PDB entry 3E6Y | X-ray diffraction, 2.50 A resolution | chains A and B of the 4 polymer chains in the assembly

Chain A (and B):
Molecule: 14-3-3-like protein C
Source organism: Nicotiana tabacum
Notes: chain B of this document is another copy of the same molecule, construct and numbering; everything in this record applies to it too
UniProt: P93343 (1433C_TOBAC); numbering as in UniProt (aligned over 1-260)
Chain sequence (260 residues; each row starts with the number of its first residue):
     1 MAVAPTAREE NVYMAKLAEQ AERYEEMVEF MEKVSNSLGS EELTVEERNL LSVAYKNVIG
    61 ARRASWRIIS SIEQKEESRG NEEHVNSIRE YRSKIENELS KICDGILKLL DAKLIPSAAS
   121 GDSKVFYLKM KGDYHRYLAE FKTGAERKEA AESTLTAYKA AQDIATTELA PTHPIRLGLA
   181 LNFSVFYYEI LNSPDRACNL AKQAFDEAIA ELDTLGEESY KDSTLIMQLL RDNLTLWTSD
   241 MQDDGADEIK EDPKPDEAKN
Not modelled in the structure: 1-4, 239-260 (chain B: 1-3, 212-216, 241-260)
Residues lining bound ligands: Cotylenin A (CW1): N49, S52, V53, F126, K129, M130, P174, I175, G178, K221, D222, L225, I226

Chain A / chain B interface:
Pairs across the interface (34):
  Y13(A) - E76(B)  hydrogen bond
  Y13(A) - H84(B)
  Y13(A) - I88(B)
  M14(A) - S87(B)
  M14(A) - Y91(B)  hydrophobic
  L17(A) - I69(B)
  L17(A) - I72(B)  hydrophobic
  L17(A) - I88(B)  hydrophobic
  A18(A) - Y91(B)
  Q20(A) - I68(B)
  Q20(A) - I72(B)
  A21(A) - S65(B)  hydrogen bond (backbone-side chain)
  A21(A) - I69(B)  hydrophobic
  R23(A) - S65(B)
  R23(A) - Y91(B)
  R23(A) - E98(B)  salt bridge
  E26(A) - Y91(B)  hydrogen bond
  E26(A) - K94(B)
  S65(A) - A21(B)  hydrogen bond (side chain-backbone)
  I68(A) - Q20(B)
  I69(A) - L17(B)
  I69(A) - A21(B)  hydrophobic
  I72(A) - Q20(B)
  E76(A) - Y13(B)
  E83(A) - P5(B)
  H84(A) - Y13(B)
  I88(A) - Y13(B)
  I88(A) - L17(B)  hydrophobic
  Y91(A) - M14(B)  hydrophobic
  Y91(A) - A18(B)
  Y91(A) - R23(B)
  Y91(A) - E26(B)  hydrogen bond
  K94(A) - E26(B)  salt bridge
  E98(A) - R23(B)  salt bridge
Also at the interface, not in a pair above, chain A (23 interface residues in all): E10, R62, S87, I95
Also at the interface, not in a pair above, chain B (23 interface residues in all): E10, R62, I95

Overview:
The chain A/chain B interface involves 23 residues from each chain, with 5 hydrogen bonds and 3 salt bridges.
Among the polar pairs are R23(A)-E98(B), K94(A)-E26(B) and Y13(A)-E76(B). Bound to chain A: Cotylenin A.
Chain A and chain B are both 14-3-3-like protein C (Nicotiana tabacum); the structure, Structure of 14-3-3 in
complex with the differentiation-inducing agent Cotylenin A, was determined by X-ray diffraction.
